8GIN - chains C and E of the 6 polymer chains in the assembly; structure by X-ray diffraction, 2.75 A resolution.

Chain C:
Name: Cyclic GMP-AMP synthase
Organism: Mus musculus
Notes: EC 2.7.7.86; fragment: catalytic domain, residues 147-507
UniProt: Q8C6L5 (CGAS_MOUSE); residue numbers follow UniProt; this construct covers 147-507
Sequence (364 residues; row label = number of the first residue in the row):
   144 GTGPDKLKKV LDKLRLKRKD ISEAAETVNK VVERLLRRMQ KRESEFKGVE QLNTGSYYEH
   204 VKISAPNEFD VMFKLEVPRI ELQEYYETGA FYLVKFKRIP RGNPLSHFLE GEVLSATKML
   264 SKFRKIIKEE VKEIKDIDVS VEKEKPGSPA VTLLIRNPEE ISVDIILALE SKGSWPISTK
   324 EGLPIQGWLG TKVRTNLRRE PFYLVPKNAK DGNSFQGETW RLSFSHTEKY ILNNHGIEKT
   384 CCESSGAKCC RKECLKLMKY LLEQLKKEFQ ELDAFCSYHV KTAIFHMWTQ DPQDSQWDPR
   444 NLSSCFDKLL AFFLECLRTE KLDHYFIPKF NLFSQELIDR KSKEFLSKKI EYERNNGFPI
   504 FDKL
Not modelled in the structure: 144-147, 240-246, 252-255, 507
Sequence notes: expression tag (144-146)
Swiss-Prot annotation at these positions:
  - region: Lys372 to Lys395 (DNA-binding)
  - motif: Leu154 to Leu159 (Nuclear export signal), Asp281 to Ser291 (Nuclear localization signal)
  - binding site (GTP): Thr197, Asp307, Arg364 to Glu371
  - binding site (ATP): Ser199, Glu371, Lys402, Ser420 to Lys424
  - binding site (Mg(2+)): Glu211, Asp213, Asp307
  - binding site (2',3'-cGAMP): Asp213, Gly290, Asp307, Lys350, Arg364 to Ser366
  - binding site (Zn(2+)): His378, Cys384, Cys385, Cys392
  - site: Arg241 (Arginine-anchor), Asp307, Ile308 (Cleavage)
  - modified residue: Lys156 (N6-lactoyllysine), Glu176 (PolyADP-ribosyl glutamic acid), Ser199 (Phosphoserine), Tyr201 (Phosphotyrosine), Glu272 (5-glutamyl polyglutamate), Ser291 (Phosphoserine), Glu302 (5-glutamyl glutamate), Lys372 (N6-acetyllysine), Lys382 (N6-acetyllysine), Lys402 (N6-acetyllysine), Ser420 (Phosphoserine), Lys491 (N6-methyllysine)
  - lipidation (S-palmitoyl cysteine): Cys392, Cys393, Cys459
  - cross-link (Glycyl lysine isopeptide (Lys-Gly)): Lys217 (interchain with G-Cter in SUMO), Lys271 (interchain with G-Cter in ubiquitin), Lys335 (interchain with G-Cter in SUMO), Lys372 (interchain with G-Cter in SUMO), Lys382 (interchain with G-Cter in SUMO), Lys399 (interchain with G-Cter in ubiquitin), Lys402 (interchain with G-Cter in ubiquitin), Lys409 (interchain with G-Cter in ubiquitin), Lys410 (interchain with G-Cter in ubiquitin), Lys464 (interchain with G-Cter in SUMO)
  - mutagenesis: Lys156 (K156Q: Mimics lactylation; knockin mice show higher mortality following HSV-1 infection), Asn172 (N172K: Induces alteration of the DNA-binding surface and leads to decreased synthesis of cyclic GMP-AMP (cGAMP); when associated with L-180), Glu176 (E176A: Abolished poly-ADP-ribosylation by PARP1, stimulating interferon production in knockin mice), Arg180 (R180L: Induces alteration of the DNA-binding surface and leads to decreased synthesis of cyclic GMP-AMP (cGAMP); when associated with K-182), Gly198 (G198A: Abolishes stimulation of interferon production; when associated with A-199), Ser199 (S199A: Abolishes stimulation of interferon production; when associated with A-199), Tyr201 (Y201E: Phosphomimetic mutant; reduced translocation to the nucleus following treatment with etoposide), Glu211 to Asp213 (Abolished nucleotidyltransferase activity. Does not affect nuclear localization and tethering to chromatin), Glu211 (E211A: Abolishes ability to promote type-I interferon production), Asp213 (D213A: Abolishes ability to promote type-I interferon production), Lys217 (K217R: Reduced sumoylation), Arg222 (R222E: Impaired tethering to chromatin, leading to constitutive activation in the absence of DNA), 31 further mutagenesis entries in UniProt
Bound ions: Mg2+: Ser199, Glu211, Asp213 (together with ATP); Mn2+: Glu211, Asp213, Asp307 (together with ATP); Zn2+: His378, Cys384, Cys385, Cys392
Residues lining bound ligands: ATP (adenosine-5'-triphosphate): Gly198, Ser199, Glu202, Lys205, Glu211, Asp213, Arg364, Ser368, Glu371, Lys402, Ser420, Tyr421, Lys424, His467
What the authors report for this chain:
  - mutagenesis - E211Q/D213N: abolished catalytic activity
  - specificity-determining residues: His467 (proposed by the authors, not directly observed)
  - mutagenesis - R364A (33-fold), H467A: decreased catalytic activity on ATP/GTP
  - mutagenesis - H467A (2-fold): increased catalytic activity on GTP/GTP
  - specificity-determining residues: Ile309, Arg364
  - mutagenesis - R364A (10-fold): decreased catalytic activity on GTP/GTP
  - mutagenesis - R364A (4-fold): increased catalytic activity on ATP/ATP

Chain E:
Molecule: Palindromic DNA18
Sequence (18 nucleotides; numbered 1 to 18; the number before each row is that of its first residue):
     1 ATCTGTACAT GTACAGAT

How chain C and chain E interact:
Contacting residue pairs (6):
  Thr334(C) - DA13(E)  phosphate contact
  Lys335(C) - DA13(E)  phosphate contact
  Lys335(C) - DC14(E)  salt bridge to the phosphate
  Thr338(C) - DT12(E)  hydrogen bond to the phosphate
  Thr338(C) - DA13(E)  hydrogen bond to the phosphate
  Arg342(C) - DG11(E)  base contact

Summary:
Chain C and chain E each contribute 4 residues to their interface, with 2 hydrogen bonds and 1 salt bridge.
Among the polar pairs are Thr338(C)-DT12(E), Thr338(C)-DA13(E) and Lys335(C)-DC14(E). Chain C binds ATP. The
paper reports that R364A and H467A of chain C reduce catalytic activity on ATP/GTP; specificity determinants
His467(C), Ile309(C) and Arg364(C).
Chain C is Cyclic GMP-AMP synthase (Mus musculus) and chain E is Palindromic DNA18; the structure, Structure
of Ternary Complex of mouse cGAS with dsDNA and Bound ATP: with 10mM Mg2+ and ..., was determined by X-ray
diffraction (same publication as 7UUX, 7UXW, 7UYQ, 7UYZ, 7UZR, 7V0W and 14 further entries).
